PDB entry 5HZS | X-ray diffraction, 2.17 A resolution | chain A

== Chain A ==
Protein: Fluorescent protein Dronpa
Source organism: Echinophyllia sp. SC22
UniProtKB: Q5TLG6 (Q5TLG6_9CNID); aligned to UniProt positions 2-213 over residues 2-215 (the alignment contains insertions or deletions, so no single offset holds)
Chain sequence (215 residues; each row starts with the number of its first residue; note: 2 numbers in that range are skipped by the numbering (no residue carries them; nothing is unmodelled there)):
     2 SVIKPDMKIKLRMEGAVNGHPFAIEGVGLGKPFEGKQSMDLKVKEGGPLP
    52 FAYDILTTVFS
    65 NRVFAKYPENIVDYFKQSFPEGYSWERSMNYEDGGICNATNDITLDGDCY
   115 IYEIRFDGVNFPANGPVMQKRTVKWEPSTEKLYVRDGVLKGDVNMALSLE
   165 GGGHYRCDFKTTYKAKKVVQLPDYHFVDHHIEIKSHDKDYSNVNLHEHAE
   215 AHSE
Differences from the reference sequence: chromophore (62)
Modified / non-standard residues: Ser62 ([(4Z)-2-(1-amino-2-hydroxyethyl)-4-(4-hydroxybenzylidene)-5-oxo-4,5-dihydro-1H-imidazol-1-yl]acetic acid; GYS)
Covalent attachments: covalent link Ser62-Asn65
Metal / ion sites: Co2+ site 1: His194, His212; Co2+ site 2 near His200 (its only coordinating residue here)

== Summary ==
The Co2+ site 1 is built by His194 and His212.
Chain A is Fluorescent protein Dronpa (Echinophyllia sp. SC22); the structure, Crystal structure of
Dronpa-Co2+, was determined by X-ray diffraction (same publication as 5HZT and 5HZU).
